1Q1E - chains A and B; structure by X-ray diffraction, 2.90 A resolution.

Chain A (and B):
Molecule: Maltose/maltodextrin transport ATP-binding protein malK
From: Escherichia coli
Notes: chain B of this document is another copy of the same molecule, construct and numbering; everything in this record applies to it too
UniProtKB: P68187 (MALK_ECOLI); residues 1-371 here = UniProt positions 1-371
Sequence (381 residues; each row starts with the number of its first residue):
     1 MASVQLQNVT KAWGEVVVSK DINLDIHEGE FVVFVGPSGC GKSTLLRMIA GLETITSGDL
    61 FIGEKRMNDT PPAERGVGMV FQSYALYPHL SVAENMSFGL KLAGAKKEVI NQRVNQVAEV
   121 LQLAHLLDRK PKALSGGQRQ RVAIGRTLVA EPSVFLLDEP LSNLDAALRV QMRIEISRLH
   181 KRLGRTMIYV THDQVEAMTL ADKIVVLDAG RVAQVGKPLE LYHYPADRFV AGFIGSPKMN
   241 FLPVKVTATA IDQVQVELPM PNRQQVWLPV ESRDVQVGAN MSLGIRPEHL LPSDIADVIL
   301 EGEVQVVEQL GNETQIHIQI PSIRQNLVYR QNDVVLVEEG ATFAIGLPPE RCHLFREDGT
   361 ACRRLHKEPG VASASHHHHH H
Unresolved in the structure: 1-3, 371-381
Construct notes: expression tag (372-381)
Swiss-Prot annotation at these positions:
  - binding site (ATP): Gly36 to Ser43

Chain A / chain B interface:
Contacting residue pairs (31; chain A residue first):
  Asn163(A) with Asn163(B), hydrogen bond; Asp165(B)
  Asp165(A) with Asn163(B); His192(B), salt bridge
  Lys181(A) with Gln305(B), hydrogen bond (side chain-backbone); Glu339(B)
  His192(A) with Asp165(B), salt bridge
  Met198(A) with Gln309(B); Leu310(B), hydrophobic
  Thr199(A) with Glu308(B)
  Leu219(A) with Gln309(B)
  Tyr222(A) with Gly311(B); Asn312(B)
  Glu288(A) with Asn312(B)
  Gln305(A) with Lys181(B), hydrogen bond (backbone-side chain)
  Glu308(A) with Thr199(B)
  Gln309(A) with Met198(B); Leu219(B)
  Gly311(A) with Tyr222(B), hydrogen bond (backbone-side chain)
  Asn312(A) with Tyr222(B), hydrogen bond (backbone-side chain); Glu288(B); Arg330(B)
  Arg330(A) with Asn312(B)
  Asn332(A) with Asn332(B)
  Asp333(A) with Arg351(B), salt bridge
  Val334(A) with Pro369(B)
  Leu336(A) with Pro369(B)
  Glu339(A) with Lys181(B)
  Arg351(A) with Asp333(B), salt bridge
  Pro369(A) with Val334(B), hydrophobic; Leu336(B)
Interface residues without a listed pair, chain A (24 interface residues in all): Pro218, Leu310
Interface residues without a listed pair, chain B (24 interface residues in all): Pro218

In short:
The chain A/chain B interface involves 24 residues from each chain; the contacts include 5 hydrogen bonds and
4 salt bridges. Polar pairs include Asp165(A)-His192(B), Asp333(A)-Arg351(B) and Asn163(A)-Asn163(B). From
UniProt: 8 ATP-binding residues on chain A.
Both chains are Maltose/maltodextrin transport ATP-binding protein malK (Escherichia coli). Entry 1Q1E (The
ATPase component of E. coli maltose transporter (MalK) in the nucleotide-free form) was determined by X-ray
diffraction, deposited together with 1Q12 and 1Q1B.
